PDB entry 8K5P | electron microscopy, 2.80 A resolution | chains A and T of the 18 polymer chains in the assembly

[Chain A]
Molecule: DNA-directed RNA polymerase II subunit RPB1
Source organism: Saccharomyces cerevisiae S288C
Notes: EC 2.7.7.6
UniProtKB: P04050 (RPB1_YEAST); residue numbers follow UniProt; this construct covers 1-1733
Chain sequence (1733 residues; numbered 1 to 1733; the number before each row is that of its first residue):
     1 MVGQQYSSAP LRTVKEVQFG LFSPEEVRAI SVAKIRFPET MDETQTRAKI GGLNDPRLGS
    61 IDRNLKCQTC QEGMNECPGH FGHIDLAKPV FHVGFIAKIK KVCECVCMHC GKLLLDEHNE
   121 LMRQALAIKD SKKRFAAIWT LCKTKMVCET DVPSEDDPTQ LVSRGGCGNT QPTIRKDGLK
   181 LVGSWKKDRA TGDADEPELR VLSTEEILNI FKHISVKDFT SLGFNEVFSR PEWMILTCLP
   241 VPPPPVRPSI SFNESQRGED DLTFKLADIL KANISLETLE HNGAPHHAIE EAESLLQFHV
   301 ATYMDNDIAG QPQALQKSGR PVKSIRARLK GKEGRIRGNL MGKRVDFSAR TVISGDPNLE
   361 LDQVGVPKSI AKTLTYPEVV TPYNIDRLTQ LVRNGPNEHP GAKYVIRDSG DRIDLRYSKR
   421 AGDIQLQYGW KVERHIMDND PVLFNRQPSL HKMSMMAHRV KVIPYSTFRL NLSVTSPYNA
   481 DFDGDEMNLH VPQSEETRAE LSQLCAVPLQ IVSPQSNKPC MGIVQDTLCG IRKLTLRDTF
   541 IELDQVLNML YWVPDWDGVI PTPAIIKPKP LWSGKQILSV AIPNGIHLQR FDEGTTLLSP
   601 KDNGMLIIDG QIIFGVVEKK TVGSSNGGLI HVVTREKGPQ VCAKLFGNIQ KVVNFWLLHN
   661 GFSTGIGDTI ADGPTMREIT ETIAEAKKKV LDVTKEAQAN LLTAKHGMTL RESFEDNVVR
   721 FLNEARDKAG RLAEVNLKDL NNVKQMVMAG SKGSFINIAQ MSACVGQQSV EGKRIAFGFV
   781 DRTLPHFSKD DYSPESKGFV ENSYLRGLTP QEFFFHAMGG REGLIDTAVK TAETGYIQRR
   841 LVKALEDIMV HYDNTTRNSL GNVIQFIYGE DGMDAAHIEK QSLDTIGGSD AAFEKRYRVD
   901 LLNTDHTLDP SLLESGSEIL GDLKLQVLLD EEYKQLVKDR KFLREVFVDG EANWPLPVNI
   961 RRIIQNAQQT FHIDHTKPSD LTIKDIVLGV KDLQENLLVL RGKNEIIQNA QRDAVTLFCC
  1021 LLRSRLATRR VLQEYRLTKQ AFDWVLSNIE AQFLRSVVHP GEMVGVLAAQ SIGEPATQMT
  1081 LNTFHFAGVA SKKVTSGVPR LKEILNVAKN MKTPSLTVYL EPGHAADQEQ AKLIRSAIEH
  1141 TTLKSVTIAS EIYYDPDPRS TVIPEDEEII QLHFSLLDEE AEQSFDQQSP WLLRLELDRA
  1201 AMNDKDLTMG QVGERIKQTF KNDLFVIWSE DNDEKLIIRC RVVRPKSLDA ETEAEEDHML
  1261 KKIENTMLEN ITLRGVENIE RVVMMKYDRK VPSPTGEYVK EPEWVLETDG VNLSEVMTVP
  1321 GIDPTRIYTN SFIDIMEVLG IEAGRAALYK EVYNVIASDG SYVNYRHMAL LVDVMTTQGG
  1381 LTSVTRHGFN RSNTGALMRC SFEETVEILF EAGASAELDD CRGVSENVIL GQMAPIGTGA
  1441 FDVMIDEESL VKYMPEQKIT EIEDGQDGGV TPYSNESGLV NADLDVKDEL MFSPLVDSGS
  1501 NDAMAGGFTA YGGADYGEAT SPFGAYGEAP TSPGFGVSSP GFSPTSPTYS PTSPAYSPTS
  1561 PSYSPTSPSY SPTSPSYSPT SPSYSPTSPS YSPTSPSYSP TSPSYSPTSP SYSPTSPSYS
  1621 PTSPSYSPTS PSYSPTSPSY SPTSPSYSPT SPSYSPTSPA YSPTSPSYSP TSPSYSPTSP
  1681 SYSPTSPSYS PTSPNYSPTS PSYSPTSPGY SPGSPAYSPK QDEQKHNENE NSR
Disordered / not traced: 1-4, 188-196, 1082-1092, 1175-1185, 1245-1256, 1456-1733
Swiss-Prot annotation at these positions:
  - region: Pro248 to Asp260 (Lid loop), Asn306 to Lys323 (Rudder loop), Pro810 to Glu822 (Bridging helix)
  - binding site (Zn(2+)): Cys67, Cys70, Cys77, His80, Cys107, Cys110, Cys148, Cys167
  - binding site (Mg(2+)): Asp481, Asp483, Asp485
  - modified residue: Thr1471 (Phosphothreonine)
  - cross-link (Glycyl lysine isopeptide (Lys-Gly)): Lys695 (interchain with G-Cter in ubiquitin), Lys1246 (interchain with G-Cter in ubiquitin), Lys1350 (interchain with G-Cter in ubiquitin)
  - natural variant: Ser1653 to Pro1659 (deletion: In strain: A364A)
  - mutagenesis: Lys1246 (K1246R: Impairs ubiquitination during transcription stress)
Bound ions: Zn2+ site 1: Cys67, Cys70, Cys77, His80; Zn2+ site 2: Cys107, Cys110, Cys148, Cys167; Mg2+: Asp481, Asp483, Asp485 (shared with 1 residue of chain P)

[Chain T]
Molecule: 48-nt DNA strand
Sequence (48 nucleotides; row label = number of the first residue in the row; numbers below 1 keep their minus sign (DC-21 is residue -21)):
   -21 CACTCTACCG ATAAGCAGAA TTACCTCTCG ATCCTGTGCT AGACACGC
Disordered / not traced: 17-26

[How chain A and chain T interact]
Pairs across the interface (20):
  Phe252(A) with DA9(T), base contact
  Ala309(A) with DA-5(T), phosphate contact
  Lys317(A) with DT10(T), base contact
  Ser318(A) with DA9(T), sugar contact
  Arg326(A) with DG-4(T), salt bridge to the phosphate
  Lys332(A) with DT-1(T), salt bridge to the phosphate; DT0(T), salt bridge to the phosphate
  Arg337(A) with DA-2(T), salt bridge to the phosphate; DT0(T), salt bridge to the phosphate
  Arg344(A) with DC2(T), salt bridge to the phosphate
  Arg350(A) with DC2(T), sugar contact
  Gln447(A) with DA1(T), sugar contact
  Thr831(A) with DT-1(T), base contact
  Ala832(A) with DT-1(T), base contact
  Gly835(A) with DT-1(T), sugar contact
  Tyr836(A) with DT-1(T), sugar contact
  Arg1386(A) with DG-4(T), hydrogen bond to the base
  Glu1403(A) with DA-3(T), sugar contact; DA-2(T), phosphate contact
  Glu1404(A) with DA-3(T), phosphate contact
Interface residues without a listed pair, chain A (19 interface residues in all): Pro448, Glu1407

[Summary]
19 residues of chain A face 10 of chain T across their interface, with 1 hydrogen bond and 6 salt bridges.
Polar contacts include Arg1386(A)-DG-4(T), Arg326(A)-DG-4(T) and Lys332(A)-DT-1(T). Curated annotation
(UniProt) lists 8 Zn2+-binding residues, 3 Mg2+-binding residues and one mutagenesis site on chain A.
Chain A is DNA-directed RNA polymerase II subunit RPB1 (Saccharomyces cerevisiae S288C) and chain T is a 48-nt
DNA strand; the structure, Cryo-EM structure of yeast Rat1-bound Pol II pre-termination transcription complex
2 (Pol II Rat1-PTTC2), was determined by electron microscopy (same publication as 8JCH).
